Entry 7T3M (electron microscopy, 3.00 A resolution); this record covers chains A and G of the 6 polymer chains in the assembly.

== Chain A (and G) ==
Protein: Spike glycoprotein
Source organism: Severe acute respiratory syndrome coronavirus 2
Notes: chain G of this document is another copy of the same molecule, construct and numbering; everything in this record applies to it too
UniProtKB: P0DTC2 (SPIKE_SARS2); numbering as in UniProt (aligned over 1-1149)
Sequence (1149 residues; each row starts with the number of its first residue):
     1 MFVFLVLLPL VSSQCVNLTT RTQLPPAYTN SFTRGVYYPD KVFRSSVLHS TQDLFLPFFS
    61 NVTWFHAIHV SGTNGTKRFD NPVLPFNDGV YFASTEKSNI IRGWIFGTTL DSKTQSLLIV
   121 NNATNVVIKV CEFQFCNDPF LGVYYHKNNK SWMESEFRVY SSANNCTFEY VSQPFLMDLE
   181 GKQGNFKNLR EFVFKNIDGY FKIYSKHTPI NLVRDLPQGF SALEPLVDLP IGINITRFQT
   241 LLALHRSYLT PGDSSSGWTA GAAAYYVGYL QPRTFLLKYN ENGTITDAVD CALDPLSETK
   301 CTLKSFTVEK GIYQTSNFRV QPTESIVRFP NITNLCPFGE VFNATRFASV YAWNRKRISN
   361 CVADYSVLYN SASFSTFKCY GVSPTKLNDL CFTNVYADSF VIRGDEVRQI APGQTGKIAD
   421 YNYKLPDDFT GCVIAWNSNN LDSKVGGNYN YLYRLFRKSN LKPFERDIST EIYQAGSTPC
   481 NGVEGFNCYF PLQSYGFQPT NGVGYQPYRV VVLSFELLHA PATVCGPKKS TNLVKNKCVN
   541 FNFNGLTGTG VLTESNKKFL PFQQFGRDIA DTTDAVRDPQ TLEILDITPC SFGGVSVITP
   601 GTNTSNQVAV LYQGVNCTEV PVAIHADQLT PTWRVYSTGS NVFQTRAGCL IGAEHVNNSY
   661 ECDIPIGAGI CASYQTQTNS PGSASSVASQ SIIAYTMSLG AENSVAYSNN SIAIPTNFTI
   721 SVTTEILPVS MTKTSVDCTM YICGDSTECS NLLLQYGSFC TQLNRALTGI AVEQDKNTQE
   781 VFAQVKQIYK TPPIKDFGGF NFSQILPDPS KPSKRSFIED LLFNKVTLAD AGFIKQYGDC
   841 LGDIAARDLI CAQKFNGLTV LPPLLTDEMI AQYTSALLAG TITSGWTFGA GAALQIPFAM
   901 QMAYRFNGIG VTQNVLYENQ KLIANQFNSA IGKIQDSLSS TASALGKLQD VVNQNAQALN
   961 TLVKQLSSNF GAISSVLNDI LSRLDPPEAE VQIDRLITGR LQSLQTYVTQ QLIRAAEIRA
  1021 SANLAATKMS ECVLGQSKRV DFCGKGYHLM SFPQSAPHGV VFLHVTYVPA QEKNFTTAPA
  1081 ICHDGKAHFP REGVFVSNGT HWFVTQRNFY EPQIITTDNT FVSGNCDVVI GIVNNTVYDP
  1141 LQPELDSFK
Unresolved in the structure: 1-25, 67-78, 142-152, 178-185, 247-260, 622-639, 677-689, 829-851
Construct notes: variant Gly614 (Asp in P0DTC2); engineered mutation Gly682 (Arg in P0DTC2), Ser683 (Arg in P0DTC2), Ser685 (Arg in P0DTC2), Pro986 (Lys in P0DTC2), Pro987 (Val in P0DTC2)
Disulfide bonds: Cys131-Cys166, Cys291-Cys301, Cys336-Cys361, Cys379-Cys432, Cys391-Cys525, Cys480-Cys488, Cys538-Cys590, Cys617-Cys649, Cys662-Cys671, Cys738-Cys760, Cys743-Cys749, Cys1032-Cys1043, Cys1082-Cys1126
Glycans and other covalent adducts: N-acetylglucosamine (NAG) linked to Asn61, Asn122, Asn165, Asn234, Asn282, Asn331, Asn343, Asn603, Asn616, Asn657, Asn709, Asn717, Asn801, Asn1074, Asn1098, Asn1134

== Chain A / chain G interface ==
Pairs across the interface (120):
  Asn317(A) with Asp737(G), hydrogen bond
  Arg319(A) with Asp737(G), salt bridge; Thr739(G)
  Arg357(A) with Cys166(G); Thr167(G)
  Ser359(A) with Tyr170(G), hydrogen bond (backbone-side chain)
  Asn360(A) with Tyr170(G)
  Pro521(A) with Gly199(G); Tyr200(G); Pro230(G), hydrophobic
  Lys558(A) with Phe43(G)
  Phe559(A) with Phe43(G), hydrophobic
  Leu560(A) with Gly283(G)
  Phe562(A) with Tyr38(G), hydrophobic; Lys41(G); Glu224(G)
  Gln563(A) with Val42(G), hydrogen bond (side chain-backbone); Phe43(G); Gly283(G)
  Gln564(A) with Lys41(G), hydrogen bond (backbone-backbone)
  Phe565(A) with Lys41(G); Val42(G); Phe43(G), hydrogen bond (backbone-backbone)
  Gly566(A) with Phe43(G)
  Arg567(A) with Val42(G); Phe43(G), hydrogen bond (backbone-backbone); Arg44(G)
  Asp568(A) with Val47(G)
  Phe592(A) with Met740(G), hydrophobic; Lys854(G); Phe855(G); Leu858(G)
  Ala647(A) with Pro862(G), hydrophobic
  Pro665(A) with Leu864(G), hydrophobic
  Ala668(A) with Pro863(G), hydrogen bond (backbone-backbone); Leu864(G); Thr866(G)
  Gly669(A) with Leu864(G), hydrogen bond (backbone-backbone); Met869(G)
  Met697(A) with Leu865(G), hydrophobic; Met869(G), hydrophobic
  Leu699(A) with Ile788(G), hydrophobic; Met869(G); Gln872(G); Tyr873(G)
  Ala701(A) with Gln787(G); Ile788(G), hydrogen bond (backbone-backbone)
  Glu702(A) with Ile788(G); Lys790(G)
  Asn703(A) with Gln787(G); Ile788(G), hydrogen bond (backbone-backbone); Tyr789(G); Lys790(G), hydrogen bond (backbone-backbone)
  Ser704(A) with Lys790(G)
  Val705(A) with Thr883(G); Gln895(G)
  Ala706(A) with Gln895(G)
  Tyr707(A) with Pro792(G), hydrophobic; Ile794(G); Asp796(G), hydrogen bond (side chain-backbone); Phe797(G); Thr883(G); Ile896(G); Pro897(G); Phe898(G), hydrogen bond (side chain-backbone)
  Asn709(A) with Asp796(G), hydrogen bond; Pro897(G)
  Ser711(A) with Gln895(G); Ile896(G); Pro897(G)
  Ile712(A) with Gln895(G); Ile896(G), hydrophobic
  Ala713(A) with Leu894(G); Gln895(G), hydrogen bond (backbone-backbone)
  Pro715(A) with Leu894(G)
  Gln957(A) with Arg765(G), hydrogen bond
  Thr961(A) with Ser758(G); Gln762(G); Arg765(G)
  Gln965(A) with Tyr756(G); Gly757(G); Ser758(G), hydrogen bond (side chain-backbone); Phe759(G)
  Ser968(A) with Tyr756(G); Gly757(G)
  Asn969(A) with Gln755(G)
  Phe970(A) with Gln755(G), hydrogen bond (backbone-backbone); Tyr756(G); Phe759(G), hydrophobic
  Gly971(A) with Gln755(G)
  Gln1002(A) with Gln1005(G), hydrogen bond
  Ser1003(A) with Phe759(G)
  Gln1010(A) with Leu1012(G)
  Glu1017(A) with Arg1019(G), salt bridge
  Arg1039(A) with Glu1031(G), salt bridge; Arg1039(G)
  Val1040(A) with Ser1030(G)
  Asp1041(A) with Ser1030(G)
  Lys1045(A) with Gln784(G); Gly889(G)
  Gly1046(A) with Ala890(G)
  Glu1072(A) with Ala892(G); Leu894(G)
  Asn1074(A) with Gln895(G)
  Thr1077(A) with Met900(G)
  Ala1078(A) with Met900(G)
  Pro1079(A) with Met900(G); Tyr917(G), hydrophobic
  Phe1089(A) with Tyr917(G), hydrophobic
  Pro1090(A) with Gln913(G), hydrogen bond (backbone-side chain)
  Val1094(A) with Tyr904(G)
  Arg1107(A) with Tyr904(G)
  Ser1123(A) with Asn914(G), hydrogen bond; Glu918(G)
  Val1128(A) with Glu918(G)
  Leu1141(A) with Glu1144(G)
  Gln1142(A) with Glu1144(G)
  Leu1145(A) with Glu1144(G); Phe1148(G), hydrophobic
  Phe1148(A) with Phe1148(G)
Other interface residues (no listed pair), chain A (85 interface residues in all): Ala520, Lys557, Ala570, Asp571, Arg646, Ile666, Gly667, Ile670, Cys671, Gly700, Ser708, Thr1006, Thr1009, Ile1013, Tyr1047, Phe1121, Val1129, Ile1130, Lys1149
Other interface residues (no listed pair), chain G (82 interface residues in all): His49, Asn165, Phe168, Pro225, Ile231, Gly232, Thr284, Lys786, Asn856, Gly857, Gln920, Val963, Thr1009, Thr1027, Leu1034

== Overview ==
Chain A and chain G form an interface of 85 and 82 residues respectively; the contacts include 21 hydrogen
bonds and 3 salt bridges. Polar pairs include Arg319(A)-Asp737(G), Glu1017(A)-Arg1019(G) and
Arg1039(A)-Glu1031(G). Covalently linked N-acetylglucosamine: at Asn61(A), Asn122(A), Asn165(A), Asn234(A),
Asn282(A) and Asn331(A) and 10 more.
Chain A and chain G are both Spike glycoprotein (Severe acute respiratory syndrome coronavirus 2); the
structure, SARS-CoV-2 S (Spike Glycoprotein) D614G with Three (3) RBDs Up, Bound to Antibody 2-7 scFv,
composite ..., was determined by electron microscopy (same publication as 7T67).
